8ATF - chains G and L of the 12 polymer chains in the assembly; structure by electron microscopy, 3.45 A resolution.

Chain G:
Molecule: Ino80 ATPase
Organism: Thermochaetoides thermophila
Sequence (1139 residues; each row starts with the number of its first residue):
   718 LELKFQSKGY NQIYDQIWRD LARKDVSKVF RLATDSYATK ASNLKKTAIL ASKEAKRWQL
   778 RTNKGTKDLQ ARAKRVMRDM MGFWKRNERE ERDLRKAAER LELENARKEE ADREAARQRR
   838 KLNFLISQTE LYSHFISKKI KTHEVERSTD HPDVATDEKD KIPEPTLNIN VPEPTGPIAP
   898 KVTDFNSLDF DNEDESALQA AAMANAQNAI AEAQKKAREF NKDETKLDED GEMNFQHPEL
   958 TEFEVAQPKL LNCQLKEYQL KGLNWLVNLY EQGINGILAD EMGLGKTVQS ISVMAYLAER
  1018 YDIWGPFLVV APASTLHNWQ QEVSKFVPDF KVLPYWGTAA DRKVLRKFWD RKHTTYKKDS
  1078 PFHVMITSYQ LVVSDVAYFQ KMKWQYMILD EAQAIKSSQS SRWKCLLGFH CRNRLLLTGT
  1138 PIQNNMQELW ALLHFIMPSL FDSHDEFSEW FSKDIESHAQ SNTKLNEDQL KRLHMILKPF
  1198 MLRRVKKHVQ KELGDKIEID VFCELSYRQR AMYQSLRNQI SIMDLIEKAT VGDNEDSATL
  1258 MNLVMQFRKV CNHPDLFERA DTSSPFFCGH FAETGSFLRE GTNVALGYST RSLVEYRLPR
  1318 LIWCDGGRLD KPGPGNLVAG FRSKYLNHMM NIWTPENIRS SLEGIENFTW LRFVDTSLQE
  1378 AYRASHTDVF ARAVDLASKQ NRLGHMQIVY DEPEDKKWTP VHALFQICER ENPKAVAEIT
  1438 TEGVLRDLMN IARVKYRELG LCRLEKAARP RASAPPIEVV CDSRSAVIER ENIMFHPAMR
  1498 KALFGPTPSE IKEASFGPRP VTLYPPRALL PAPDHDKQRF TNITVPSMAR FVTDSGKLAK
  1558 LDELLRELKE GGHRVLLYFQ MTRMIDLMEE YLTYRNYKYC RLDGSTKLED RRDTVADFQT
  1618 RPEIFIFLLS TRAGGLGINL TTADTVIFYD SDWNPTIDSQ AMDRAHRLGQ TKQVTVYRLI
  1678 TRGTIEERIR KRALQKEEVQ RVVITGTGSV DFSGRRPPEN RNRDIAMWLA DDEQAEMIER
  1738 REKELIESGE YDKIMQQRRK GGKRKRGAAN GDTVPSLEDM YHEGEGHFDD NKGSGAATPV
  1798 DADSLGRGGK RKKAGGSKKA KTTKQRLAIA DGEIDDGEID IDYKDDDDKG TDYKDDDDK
Unresolved in the structure: 718-960, 1167-1182, 1237-1258, 1280-1541, 1703-1856
Ligand contacts: ADP (adenosine-5'-diphosphate): Cys970, Gln971, Lys973, Gln976, Met999, Gly1000, Leu1001, Gly1002, Lys1003, Thr1004, Val1005, Glu1039, Phe1043, Asp1107, Glu1108, Gly1634, Asn1636, Arg1661, Arg1664, Leu1665

Chain L:
Molecule: 226-nt DNA strand
Sequence (226 nucleotides; numbered -153 to 72; the number before each row is that of its first residue; numbers below 1 keep their minus sign (DT-153 is residue -153)):
  -153 TCGGTACCCG GGGATCCTCT AGAGTGGGAG CTCGGAACAC TATCCGACTG GCACCGGCAA
   -93 GGTCGCTGTT CAATACATGC ACAGGATGTA TATATCTGAC ACGTGCCTGG AGACTAGGGA
   -33 GTAATCCCCT TGGCGGTTAA AACGCGGGGG ACAGCGCGTA CGTGCGTTTA AGCGGTGCTA
    27 GAGCTGTCTA CGACCAATTG AGCGGCCTCG GCACCGGGAT TCTCCA
Unresolved in the structure: -153 to -71

Interface between chain G and chain L:
Residue-residue contacts - 21 pairs, chain G then chain L:
  Ala1030(G) - DT-59(L)  phosphate contact
  Ala1056(G) - DT-57(L)  phosphate contact
  Arg1059(G) - DT-57(L)  salt bridge to the phosphate
  Lys1060(G) - DG21(L)  salt bridge to the phosphate
  Arg1063(G) - DG21(L)  salt bridge to the phosphate
  Gln1087(G) - DC-58(L)  sugar contact
  Tyr1095(G) - DG20(L)  phosphate contact
  Tyr1095(G) - DG21(L)  phosphate contact
  Met1262(G) - DA-62(L)  phosphate contact
  Lys1266(G) - DA-62(L)  salt bridge to the phosphate
  Gln1577(G) - DT-61(L)  sugar contact
  Met1578(G) - DT-61(L)  phosphate contact
  Thr1579(G) - DT-61(L)  hydrogen bond to the phosphate
  Thr1579(G) - DA-60(L)  phosphate contact
  Gly1601(G) - DA-60(L)  hydrogen bond to the phosphate
  Gly1601(G) - DT-59(L)  phosphate contact
  Arg1608(G) - DT-59(L)  salt bridge to the phosphate
  Ser1627(G) - DT-61(L)  phosphate contact
  Ser1627(G) - DA-60(L)  hydrogen bond to the phosphate
  Arg1629(G) - DA-60(L)  phosphate contact
  Ala1630(G) - DA-60(L)  hydrogen bond to the phosphate
Also at the interface, not in a pair above, chain G (24 interface residues in all): Thr1055, Lys1064, Ser1085, Ser1091, Arg1580, Asp1600, Ser1602
Also at the interface, not in a pair above, chain L (10 interface residues in all): DT-63, DT22

In short:
24 residues of chain G face 10 of chain L across their interface; the contacts include 4 hydrogen bonds and 5
salt bridges. Among the polar pairs are Thr1579(G)-DT-61(L), Gly1601(G)-DA-60(L) and Ser1627(G)-DA-60(L).
Chain G binds ADP.
Chain G is Ino80 ATPase (Thermochaetoides thermophila) and chain L is a 226-nt DNA strand; the structure,
Nucleosome-bound Ino80 ATPase, was determined by electron microscopy together with 8AV6 from the same study.
